Entry 8IWT (electron microscopy, 3.25 A resolution); this record covers chain A.

== Chain A ==
Molecule: Calcium-transporting ATPase type 2C member 1
From: Homo sapiens
Notes: EC 7.2.2.10
Reference sequence: P98194 (AT2C1_HUMAN); residue numbers follow UniProt; this construct covers 1-919
Amino-acid sequence (919 residues; numbered 1 to 919; the number before each row is that of its first residue):
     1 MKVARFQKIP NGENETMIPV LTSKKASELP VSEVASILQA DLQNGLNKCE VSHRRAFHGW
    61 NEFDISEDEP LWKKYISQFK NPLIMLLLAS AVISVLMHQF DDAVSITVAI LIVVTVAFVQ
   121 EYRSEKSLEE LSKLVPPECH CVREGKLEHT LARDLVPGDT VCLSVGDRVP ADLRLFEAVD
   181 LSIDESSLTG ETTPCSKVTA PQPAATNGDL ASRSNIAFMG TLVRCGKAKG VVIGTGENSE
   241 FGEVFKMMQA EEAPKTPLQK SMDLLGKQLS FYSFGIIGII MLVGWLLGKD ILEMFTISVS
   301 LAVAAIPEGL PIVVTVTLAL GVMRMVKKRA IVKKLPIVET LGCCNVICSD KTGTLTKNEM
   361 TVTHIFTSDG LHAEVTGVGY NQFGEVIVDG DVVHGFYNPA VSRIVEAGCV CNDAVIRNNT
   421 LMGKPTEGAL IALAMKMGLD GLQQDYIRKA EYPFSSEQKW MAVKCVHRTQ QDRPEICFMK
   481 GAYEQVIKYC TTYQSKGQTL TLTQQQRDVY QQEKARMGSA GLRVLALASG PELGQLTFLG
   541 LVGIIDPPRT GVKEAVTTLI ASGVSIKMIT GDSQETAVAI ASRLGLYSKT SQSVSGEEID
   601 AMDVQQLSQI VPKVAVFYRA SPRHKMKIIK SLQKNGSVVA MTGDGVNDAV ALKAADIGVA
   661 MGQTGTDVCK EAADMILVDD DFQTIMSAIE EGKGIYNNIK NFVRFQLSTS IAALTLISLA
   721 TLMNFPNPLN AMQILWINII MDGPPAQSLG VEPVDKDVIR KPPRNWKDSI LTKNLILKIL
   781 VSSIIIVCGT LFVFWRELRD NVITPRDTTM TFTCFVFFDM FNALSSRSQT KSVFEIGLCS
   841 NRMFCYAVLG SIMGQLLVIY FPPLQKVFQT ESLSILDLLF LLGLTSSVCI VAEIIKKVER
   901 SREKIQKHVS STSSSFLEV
Disordered / not traced: 1-14, 906-919
Ion coordination: beryllium trifluoride ion near Asp350 (its only coordinating residue here); Mg2+: Asp350, Thr352, Asp644
Small-molecule neighbours: beryllium trifluoride: Ser186, Gly190, Asp350, Lys351, Thr352, Gly353, Ile569, Thr570, Gly571, Lys625, Asp644, Gly645, Asn647, Asp648
UniProt features mapped onto this chain:
  - active site: Asp350 (4-aspartylphosphate intermediate)
  - binding site (Ca(2+)): Val303, Ala304, Ile306, Glu308, Asn738, Asp742
  - binding site (Mg(2+)): Asp644, Asp648
  - natural variant: Pro201 (P201L: In HHD), Gly220 (G220E: In HHD), Ala304 (A304T: In HHD), Gly309 (G309C: In HHD; G309V: In HHD), Leu318 (L318P: In HHD), Leu341 (L341P: In HHD), Cys344 (C344Y: In HHD), Cys411 (C411R: In HHD), Cys490 (C490F: In HHD), Thr570 (T570I: In HHD), Ile580 (I580V: In HHD), Leu584 (L584P: In HHD), 9 further natural variant entries in UniProt
  - mutagenesis: Gln39 (Q39C: Decreases calcium-dependent autophosphorylation), Asp41 (D41A: Decreases calcium-dependent autophosphorylation and the ATPase activity; when associated with A-50), Glu50 (E50A: Decreases calcium-dependent autophosphorylation and the ATPase activity; when associated with A-41; E50S: Decreases calcium-dependent autophosphorylation), Asp350 (D350A: Impairs pump activity), Gln747 (Q747A: Increases manganese transporter activity)
From the paper describing this entry:
  - binding site for beryllium trifluoride ion: Asp350
  - conformationally variable residues (helix shift): Leu96, Val303, Ala304, Ile306, Glu308, Asn738

== Summary ==
Chain A binds beryllium trifluoride. Asp350, Thr352 and Asp644 coordinate Mg2+. UniProt lists active-site
residue Asp350, 6 Ca2+-binding residues, Mg2+-binding residues Asp644 and Asp648 and 5 mutagenesis sites. From
the paper: a binding site for beryllium trifluoride ion at Asp350; conformational variability at Leu96, Val303
and Ala304 among others.
Chain A is Calcium-transporting ATPase type 2C member 1 (Homo sapiens); the structure, hSPCA1 in the early E2P
state, was determined by electron microscopy, deposited together with 8IWP, 8IWR, 8IWS, 8IWU and 8IWW.
